Entry 8I70 (X-ray diffraction, 1.90 A resolution); this record covers chain A.

== Chain A ==
Name: Short-chain dehydrogenase/reductase SDR
Organism: Chloroflexus aurantiacus
Notes: EC 1.2.1.75
Reference sequence: A9WIU3 (A9WIU3_CHLAA); residues 550-1219 here = UniProt positions 550-1219
Amino-acid sequence (689 residues; numbered 531 to 1219; the number before each row is that of its first residue):
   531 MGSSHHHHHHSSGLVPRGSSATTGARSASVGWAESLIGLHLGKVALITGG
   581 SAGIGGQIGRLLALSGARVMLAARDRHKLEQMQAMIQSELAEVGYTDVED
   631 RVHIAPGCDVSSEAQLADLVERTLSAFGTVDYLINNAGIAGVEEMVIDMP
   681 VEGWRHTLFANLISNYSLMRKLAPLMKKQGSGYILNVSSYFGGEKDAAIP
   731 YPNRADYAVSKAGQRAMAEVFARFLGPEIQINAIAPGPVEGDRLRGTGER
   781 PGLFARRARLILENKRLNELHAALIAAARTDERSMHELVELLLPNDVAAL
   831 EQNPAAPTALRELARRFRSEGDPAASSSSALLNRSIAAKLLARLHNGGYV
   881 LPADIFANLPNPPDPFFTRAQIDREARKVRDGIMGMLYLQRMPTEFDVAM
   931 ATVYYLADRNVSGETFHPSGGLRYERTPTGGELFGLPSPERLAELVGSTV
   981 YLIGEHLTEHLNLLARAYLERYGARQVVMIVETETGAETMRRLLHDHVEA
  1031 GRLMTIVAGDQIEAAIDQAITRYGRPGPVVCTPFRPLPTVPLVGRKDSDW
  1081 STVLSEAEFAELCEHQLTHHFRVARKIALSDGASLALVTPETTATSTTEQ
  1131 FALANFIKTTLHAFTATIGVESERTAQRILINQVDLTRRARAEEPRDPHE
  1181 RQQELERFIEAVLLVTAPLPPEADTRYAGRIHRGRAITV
Not modelled in the structure: 531-561
Differences from the reference sequence: initiating methionine (531); expression tag (532-549)
Residues lining bound ligands: NADP (NAP; NADP nicotinamide-adenine-dinucleotide phosphate): Gly579, Gly580, Ser581, Ala582, Gly583, Ile584, Gly585, Ala603, Arg604, Asp605, Cys638, Asp639, Val640, Asn666, Ala667, Gly668, Ile669, Val717, Ser718, Ser719, Tyr737, Lys741, Pro766, Gly767, Pro768, Val769, Arg775, Gly776, Thr777, Glu779, Arg780

== Overview ==
Chain A binds NADP.
Chain A is Short-chain dehydrogenase/reductase SDR (Chloroflexus aurantiacus); the structure, Crystal
structure of NADP-binding form of malonyl-CoA reductase C-domain from Chloroflexus aurantiacus, was determined
by X-ray diffraction, deposited together with 8HJW and 8I6Z.
